Entry 6MU3 (X-ray diffraction, 2.33 A resolution); this record covers chains H and K of the 4 polymer chains in the assembly.

[Chain H]
Protein: Fab 2G12, heavy chain
Organism: Homo sapiens
UniProt: P0DOX5 (IGG1_HUMAN); the construct has insertions or renumbered stretches relative to UniProt, so the offset changes along the chain: 114-126 = UniProt 120-132; 129-154 = UniProt 133-158; 162-169 = UniProt 161-168; 171-180 = UniProt 169-178; 3 more segments
Sequence (225 residues; each row starts with the number of its first residue; note: 14 numbers in that range are skipped by the numbering (no residue carries them; nothing is unmodelled there); a row labelled like 82A-82C holds insertion residues (82A, then the next letters in order)):
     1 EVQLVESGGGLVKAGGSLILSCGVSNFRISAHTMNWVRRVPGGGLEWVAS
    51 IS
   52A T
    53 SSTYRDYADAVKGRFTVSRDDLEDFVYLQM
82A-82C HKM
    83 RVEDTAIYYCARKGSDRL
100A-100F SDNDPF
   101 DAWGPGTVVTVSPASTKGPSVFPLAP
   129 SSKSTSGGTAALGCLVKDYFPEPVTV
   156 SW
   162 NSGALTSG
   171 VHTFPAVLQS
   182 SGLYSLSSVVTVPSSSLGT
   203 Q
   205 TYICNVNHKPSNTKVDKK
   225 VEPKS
Unresolved in the structure: 129-133, 228-229
Disulfide bonds: Cys22-Cys92, Cys142-Cys208

[Chain K]
Protein: Fab 2G12, light chain
Organism: Homo sapiens
UniProt: P0DOX7 (IGK_HUMAN); residues 110-213 carry their UniProt numbers (104 of 213 residues fall inside the UniProt entry; the rest is not from it)
Sequence (213 residues; numbered 1 to 213; the number before each row is that of its first residue):
     1 DVVMTQSPSTLSASVGDTITITCRASQSIETWLAWYQQKPGKAPKLLIYK
    51 ASTLKTGVPSRFSGSGSGTEFTLTISGLQFDDFATYHCQHYAGYSATFGQ
   101 GTRVEIKRTVAAPSVFIFPPSDEQLKSGTASVVCLLNNFYPREAKVQWKV
   151 DNALQSGNSQESVTEQDSKDSTYSLSSTLTLSKADYEKHKVYACEVTHQG
   201 LSSPVTKSFNRGE
Unresolved in the structure: 1, 213
Disulfide bonds: Cys23-Cys88, Cys134-Cys194

[Chain H / chain K interface]
Residue-residue contacts (34):
  Phe122(H) - Ser121(K)
  Phe122(H) - Glu123(K)
  Phe122(H) - Gln124(K)
  Pro123(H) - Ser121(K)
  Leu124(H) - Phe118(K)
  Leu124(H) - Val133(K)  hydrophobic
  Ala125(H) - Phe118(K)
  Thr137(H) - Phe116(K)
  Ala139(H) - Phe116(K)  hydrophobic
  Ala139(H) - Phe118(K)
  Ala139(H) - Leu135(K)  hydrophobic
  Leu143(H) - Gln124(K)
  Leu143(H) - Ser131(K)
  Lys145(H) - Gln124(K)
  Lys145(H) - Ser131(K)
  His172(H) - Asn137(K)  hydrogen bond
  His172(H) - Asn138(K)  hydrogen bond
  His172(H) - Ser174(K)  hydrogen bond
  Phe174(H) - Leu135(K)  hydrophobic
  Phe174(H) - Ser162(K)
  Phe174(H) - Thr164(K)
  Phe174(H) - Ser174(K)
  Phe174(H) - Leu175(K)
  Phe174(H) - Ser176(K)
  Pro175(H) - Ser162(K)  hydrogen bond (backbone-side chain)
  Pro175(H) - Val163(K)
  Val177(H) - Gln160(K)
  Val177(H) - Glu161(K)
  Leu178(H) - Gln160(K)  hydrogen bond (backbone-side chain)
  Gln179(H) - Gln160(K)
  Ser188(H) - Ser176(K)  hydrogen bond
  Val190(H) - Leu135(K)  hydrophobic
  Thr192(H) - Asn137(K)
  Lys221(H) - Glu123(K)  salt bridge
Interface residues without a listed pair, chain H (22 interface residues in all): Val121, Ala138, Leu140, Thr173
Interface residues without a listed pair, chain K (20 interface residues in all): Thr129, Asp167

[Overview]
Chain H and chain K form an interface of 22 and 20 residues respectively, with 6 hydrogen bonds and 1 salt
bridge. Polar contacts include Lys221(H)-Glu123(K), His172(H)-Asn137(K) and His172(H)-Asn138(K).
Here chain H is Fab 2G12, heavy chain and chain K is Fab 2G12, light chain, both from Homo sapiens. Entry 6MU3
(Anti-HIV-1 Fab 2G12 + Man7 re-refinement) was determined by X-ray diffraction together with 6MSY, 6MNF and
6MUB from the same study.
